8YBO - chains A and B; structure by X-ray diffraction, 1.59 A resolution.

# Chain A
Molecule: Enterotoxin type B
Organism: Staphylococcus aureus
Reference sequence: P01552 (ETXB_STAAU); residues 3-241 here correspond to UniProt positions 28-266 (UniProt number = residue number + 25)
Sequence (240 residues; row label = number of the first residue in the row):
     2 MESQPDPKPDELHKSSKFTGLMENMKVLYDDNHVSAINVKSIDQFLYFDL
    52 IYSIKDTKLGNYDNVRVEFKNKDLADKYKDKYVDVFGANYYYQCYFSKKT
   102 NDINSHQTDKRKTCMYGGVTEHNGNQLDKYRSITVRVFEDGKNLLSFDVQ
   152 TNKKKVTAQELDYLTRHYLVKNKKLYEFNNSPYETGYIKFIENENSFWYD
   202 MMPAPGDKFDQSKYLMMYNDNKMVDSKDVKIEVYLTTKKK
Not modelled in the structure: 2, 56-61, 99-112, 240-241
Disulfide bonds: Cys95-Cys115
Construct notes: initiating methionine (2)

# Chain B
Molecule: nanobody SEB-Nb11
Organism: Vicugna pacos
Notes: antibody fragment or engineered binder
Sequence (128 residues; numbered 1 to 128; the number before each row is that of its first residue):
     1 QVQLVESGGGLVQPGGSLRLSCAASGFALSLYVMSWVRQAPGEGREWVSS
    51 INSGGSTTAYADSVKGRFTISRDNAKNTLYLQLNSLKTEDTAMYYCAKSK
   101 YPKYVPTWPPLLDEHDYWGQGIQVTVSS

# Interface between chain A and chain B
Residue-residue contacts (20):
  Leu22(A) with Val105(B)
  Glu24(A) with Asn52(B), hydrogen bond; Val105(B)
  Asn25(A) with Tyr104(B); Val105(B), hydrogen bond (side chain-backbone)
  Val28(A) with Lys103(B)
  Asn33(A) with Leu31(B); Lys103(B), hydrogen bond
  Asn90(A) with Lys103(B), hydrogen bond (backbone-side chain)
  Tyr92(A) with Leu31(B); Pro102(B), hydrophobic; Lys103(B)
  Tyr93(A) with Tyr101(B), hydrophobic; Tyr104(B), hydrophobic
  Phe179(A) with Asn52(B); Thr57(B); Trp108(B), hydrophobic
  Phe210(A) with Tyr104(B)
  Gln212(A) with Lys103(B), hydrogen bond (side chain-backbone); Tyr104(B)
Other interface residues (no listed pair), chain A (13 interface residues in all): Lys27, Leu29
Other interface residues (no listed pair), chain B (11 interface residues in all): Ser53, Ser56

# Overview
The interface between chain A and chain B involves 13 residues on one side and 11 on the other; the contacts
include 5 hydrogen bonds. Polar pairs include Glu24(A)-Asn52(B), Asn25(A)-Val105(B) and Asn33(A)-Lys103(B).
Chain A is Enterotoxin type B (Staphylococcus aureus) and chain B is nanobody SEB-Nb11 (Vicugna pacos); the
structure, Crystal structure of nanobody SEB-Nb11 bound to staphylococcal enterotoxin B (SEB), was determined
by X-ray diffraction, deposited together with 8YBL, 8YBM, 8YBN and 8YBP.
